Entry 8RE4 (electron microscopy, 2.80 A resolution); this record covers chains A and B of the 9 polymer chains in the assembly.

== Chain A (and B) ==
Name: DNA-directed RNA polymerase subunit alpha
Source organism: Escherichia coli K-12
Notes: EC 2.7.7.6; chain B of this document is another copy of the same molecule, construct and numbering; everything in this record applies to it too
UniProt: P0A7Z4 (RPOA_ECOLI); numbering as in UniProt (aligned over 4-324)
Sequence (321 residues; row label = number of the first residue in the row):
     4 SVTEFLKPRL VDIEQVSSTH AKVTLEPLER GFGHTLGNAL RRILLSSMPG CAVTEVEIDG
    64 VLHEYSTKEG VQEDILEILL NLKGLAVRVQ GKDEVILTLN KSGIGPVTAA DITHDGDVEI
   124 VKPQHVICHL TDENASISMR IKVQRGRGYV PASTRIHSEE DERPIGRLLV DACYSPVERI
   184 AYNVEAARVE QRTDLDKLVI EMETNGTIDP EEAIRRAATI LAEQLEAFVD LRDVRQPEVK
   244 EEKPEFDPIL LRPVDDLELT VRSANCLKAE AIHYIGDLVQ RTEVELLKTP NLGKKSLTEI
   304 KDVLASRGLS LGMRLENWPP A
Disordered / not traced: 4-6, 238-247 (chain B: 238-324)
UniProt features mapped onto this chain:
  - region: E162 to E165 (Required for interaction with Crp at class II promoters)
  - modified residue: R265 (ADP-ribosylarginine), K297 (N6-acetyllysine), K298 (N6-acetyllysine)
  - mutagenesis: R45 (R45C: In rpoA112; temperature-sensitive, blocks RNA polymerase assembly), E162 to E165 (5-fold decrease in CRP-class II promoter-dependent transcription), E165 (E165K: 5-fold decrease in CRP-class II promoter-dependent transcription), R191 (R191C: In rpoA101; temperature-sensitive)

== Chain A / chain B interface ==
Contacting residue pairs (73; chain A residue first):
  E7(A) - R150(B)  salt bridge
  F8(A) - S50(B)
  F8(A) - R150(B)
  F8(A) - I223(B)  hydrophobic
  L9(A) - Q227(B)  hydrogen bond (backbone-side chain)
  K10(A) - E226(B)
  K10(A) - E229(B)
  P11(A) - Q227(B)
  P11(A) - A230(B)
  P11(A) - F231(B)
  R12(A) - A230(B)
  L13(A) - F231(B)
  L28(A) - F231(B)  hydrophobic
  F35(A) - I46(B)  hydrophobic
  F35(A) - S50(B)
  F35(A) - I223(B)  hydrophobic
  F35(A) - Q227(B)
  H37(A) - R45(B)
  T38(A) - R45(B)
  A42(A) - T38(B)
  R45(A) - G34(B)  hydrogen bond (side chain-backbone)
  R45(A) - H37(B)
  R45(A) - T38(B)  hydrogen bond
  I46(A) - F35(B)  hydrophobic
  S50(A) - F8(B)
  S50(A) - F35(B)
  P52(A) - V5(B)  hydrophobic
  R150(A) - S4(B)  hydrogen bond (side chain-backbone)
  R150(A) - V5(B)
  R150(A) - T6(B)
  R150(A) - E7(B)  hydrogen bond (side chain-backbone)
  R150(A) - F8(B)
  R150(A) - E32(B)  salt bridge
  R218(A) - F231(B)  hydrogen bond (side chain-backbone)
  R218(A) - L234(B)
  R218(A) - R235(B)
  R219(A) - T6(B)  hydrogen bond (side chain-backbone)
  R219(A) - F8(B)
  A221(A) - F231(B)  hydrophobic
  A221(A) - V232(B)
  T222(A) - V232(B)
  T222(A) - R235(B)  hydrogen bond (side chain-backbone)
  I223(A) - F8(B)  hydrophobic
  I223(A) - F35(B)  hydrophobic
  L224(A) - L228(B)  hydrophobic
  A225(A) - V232(B)  hydrophobic
  E226(A) - K10(B)  salt bridge
  E226(A) - V237(B)
  Q227(A) - L9(B)  hydrogen bond (side chain-backbone)
  Q227(A) - K10(B)
  Q227(A) - F35(B)
  Q227(A) - L39(B)
  L228(A) - L39(B)  hydrophobic
  L228(A) - L224(B)  hydrophobic
  L228(A) - A225(B)
  A230(A) - P11(B)  hydrophobic
  F231(A) - L28(B)  hydrophobic
  F231(A) - L39(B)  hydrophobic
  F231(A) - L43(B)  hydrophobic
  F231(A) - I217(B)
  F231(A) - R218(B)
  F231(A) - A221(B)
  V232(A) - R218(B)
  V232(A) - A221(B)
  V232(A) - T222(B)
  L234(A) - V26(B)  hydrophobic
  L234(A) - L28(B)  hydrophobic
  L234(A) - I217(B)  hydrophobic
  R235(A) - I16(B)
  R235(A) - R218(B)
  D236(A) - L13(B)
  D236(A) - V14(B)
  D236(A) - I16(B)
Interface residues without a listed pair, chain A (42 interface residues in all): L31, E32, G34, L39, N41, S49, G149, D233, V237
Interface residues without a listed pair, chain B (46 interface residues in all): L31, N41, P52, L201, E214

== Overview ==
42 residues of chain A and 46 residues of chain B are in contact, with 9 hydrogen bonds and 3 salt bridges.
Polar pairs include E7(A)-R150(B), R150(A)-E32(B) and E226(A)-K10(B). From UniProt: 6 mutagenesis sites on
chain A.
Both chains are DNA-directed RNA polymerase subunit alpha (Escherichia coli K-12). Entry 8RE4 (Cryo-EM
structure of bacterial RNA polymerase-sigma54 initial transcribing complex - 5nt pre-translocated complex) was
determined by electron microscopy (same publication as 8REA, 8REB, 8REC, 8RED and 8REE).
